PDB entry 2WS7 | X-ray diffraction, 2.59 A resolution | chains F and J of the 12 polymer chains in the assembly

== Chain F (and J) ==
Molecule: Insulin B chain
Notes: chain J of this document is another copy of the same molecule, construct and numbering; everything in this record applies to it too
UniProtKB: P01308 (INS_HUMAN); residues 1-26 here correspond to UniProt positions 25-50 (UniProt number = residue number + 24)
Sequence (26 residues; row label = number of the first residue in the row):
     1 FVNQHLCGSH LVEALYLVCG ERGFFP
Disordered / not traced: 21-26 (chain J: 22-26)
Construct notes: engineered mutation Pro26 (Tyr50 in P01308)
Ion coordination: Zn2+: His10 (together with chloride ion) (shared with 1 residue of chain B; His10(J) of chain J)
Ligand contacts:
  - phenol (IPH), molecule 1: Val2, His5, Leu6
  - phenol (IPH), molecule 2: Cys7, His10, Leu11, Ala14

== Interface between chain F and chain J ==
Residue-residue contacts (7; chain F residue first):
  Asn3(F) - Phe1(J)
  Cys7(F) - Phe1(J)  hydrophobic
  Cys7(F) - Val2(J)  hydrophobic
  Cys7(F) - Leu6(J)  hydrophobic
  His10(F) - Leu6(J)
  His10(F) - Ser9(J)  hydrogen bond
  His10(F) - His10(J)  hydrogen bond
Other interface residues (no listed pair), chain F (4 interface residues in all): Gln4

== Summary ==
Chain F and chain J form an interface of 4 and 5 residues respectively; the contacts include 2 hydrogen bonds.
Among the polar pairs are His10(F)-Ser9(J) and His10(F)-His10(J). Chain F binds phenol.
Chain F and chain J are both Insulin B chain; the structure, Semi-synthetic analogue of human insulin
ProB26-DTI, was determined by X-ray diffraction together with 2WRU, 2WRV, 2WRW, 2WRX, 2WS0, 2WS1, 2WS4 and
2WS6 from the same study.
